Entry 5Y2V (X-ray diffraction, 2.60 A resolution); this record covers chains A and C of the 4 polymer chains in the assembly.

# Chain A (and C)
Molecule: Rubisco operon transcriptional regulator
Organism: Synechocystis sp. (strain PCC 6803 / Kazusa)
Notes: chain C of this document is another copy of the same molecule, construct and numbering; everything in this record applies to it too
UniProtKB: P73862 (P73862_SYNY3); numbering as in UniProt (aligned over 1-316)
Amino-acid sequence (324 residues; each row starts with the number of its first residue; numbers below 1 keep their minus sign (Met-7 is residue -7)):
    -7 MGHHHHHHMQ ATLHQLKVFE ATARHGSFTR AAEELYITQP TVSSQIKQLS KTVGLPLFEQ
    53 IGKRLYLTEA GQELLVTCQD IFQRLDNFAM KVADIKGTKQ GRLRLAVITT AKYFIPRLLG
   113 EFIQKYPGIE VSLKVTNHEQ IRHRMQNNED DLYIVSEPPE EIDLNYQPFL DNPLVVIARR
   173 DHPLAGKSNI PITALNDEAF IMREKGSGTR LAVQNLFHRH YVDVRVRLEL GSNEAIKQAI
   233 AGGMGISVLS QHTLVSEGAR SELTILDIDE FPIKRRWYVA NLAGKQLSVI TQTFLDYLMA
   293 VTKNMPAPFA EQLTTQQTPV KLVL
Unresolved in the structure: -7 to -2, 303-316 (chain C: -7 to -1, 299-316)
Sequence notes: expression tag (-7 to 0)
Ligand contacts: 2-oxoglutaric acid (AKG): Lys104, Ser224, Asn225, Glu226
From the paper describing this entry:
  - contacts within the chain: Asp86-Arg94 (salt bridge)
  - binding site for 2-oxoglutaric acid: Lys104, Tyr105, Ser224, Asn225

# How chain A and chain C interact
Contacting residue pairs (54; chain A residue first):
  His-1(A) with Asp78(C), salt bridge; Ala81(C)
  His0(A) with Phe80(C)
  Met1(A) with Leu5(C); Asp78(C)
  Ala3(A) with Leu5(C)
  Leu5(A) with Met1(C); Ala3(C)
  Lys9(A) with Met1(C), hydrogen bond (side chain-backbone)
  Val45(A) with Val84(C); Lys88(C)
  Gly46(A) with Lys88(C), hydrogen bond (backbone-side chain)
  Leu47(A) with Ile87(C), hydrophobic
  Pro48(A) with Gln278(C)
  Phe50(A) with Gln278(C)
  Glu51(A) with Asn140(C), hydrogen bond; Lys277(C), salt bridge; Gln278(C), hydrogen bond (side chain-backbone)
  Ile53(A) with Asn140(C); Gly276(C); Lys277(C)
  Arg56(A) with Gln138(C); Asn139(C), hydrogen bond
  Tyr58(A) with Gln138(C); Asn139(C); Asn140(C)
  Glu61(A) with Gly93(C); Arg94(C), hydrogen bond (side chain-backbone)
  Ala62(A) with Phe80(C)
  Glu65(A) with Phe80(C); Lys83(C)
  Leu66(A) with Phe80(C)
  Val68(A) with Arg76(C)
  Thr69(A) with Arg76(C), hydrogen bond; Phe80(C)
  Asp72(A) with Arg76(C), salt bridge
  Ile73(A) with Leu77(C), hydrophobic
  Phe74(A) with Met1(C), hydrophobic
  Arg76(A) with Val68(C); Thr69(C), hydrogen bond; Asp72(C), salt bridge
  Leu77(A) with Ile73(C), hydrophobic
  Asp78(A) with Met1(C)
  Phe80(A) with His0(C); Ala62(C); Glu65(C); Leu66(C); Thr69(C)
  Lys83(A) with Glu65(C), salt bridge
  Val84(A) with Val45(C)
  Ile87(A) with Leu47(C), hydrophobic; Glu61(C)
  Lys88(A) with Gly46(C), hydrogen bond (side chain-backbone); Leu47(C)
Other interface residues (no listed pair), chain A (34 interface residues in all): Gln52, Ala81
Other interface residues (no listed pair), chain C (37 interface residues in all): Leu8, Lys9, Phe74, Leu274, Ala275

# In short
The interface between chain A and chain C involves 34 residues on one side and 37 on the other, with 9
hydrogen bonds and 5 salt bridges. Among the polar pairs are His-1(A)-Asp78(C), Glu51(A)-Lys277(C) and
Asp72(A)-Arg76(C). From the paper: a binding site for 2-oxoglutaric acid at Lys104(A), Tyr105(A) and Ser224(A)
among others; contacts within the chain involving Asp86(A) and Arg94(A).
Chain A and chain C are both Rubisco operon transcriptional regulator (Synechocystis sp. (strain PCC 6803 /
Kazusa)); the structure, Strcutrue of the full-length CcmR complexed with 2-OG from Synechocystis PCC6803, was
determined by X-ray diffraction together with 5Y2W from the same study.
